Entry 3KVJ (X-ray diffraction, 1.94 A resolution); this record covers chain A.

[Chain A]
Molecule: Dihydroorotate dehydrogenase, mitochondrial
Organism: Homo sapiens
Notes: EC 1.3.5.2
UniProt: Q02127 (PYRD_HUMAN); residues 30-396 here correspond to UniProt positions 29-395 (UniProt number = residue number - 1)
Amino-acid sequence (390 residues; numbered 7 to 396; the number before each row is that of its first residue):
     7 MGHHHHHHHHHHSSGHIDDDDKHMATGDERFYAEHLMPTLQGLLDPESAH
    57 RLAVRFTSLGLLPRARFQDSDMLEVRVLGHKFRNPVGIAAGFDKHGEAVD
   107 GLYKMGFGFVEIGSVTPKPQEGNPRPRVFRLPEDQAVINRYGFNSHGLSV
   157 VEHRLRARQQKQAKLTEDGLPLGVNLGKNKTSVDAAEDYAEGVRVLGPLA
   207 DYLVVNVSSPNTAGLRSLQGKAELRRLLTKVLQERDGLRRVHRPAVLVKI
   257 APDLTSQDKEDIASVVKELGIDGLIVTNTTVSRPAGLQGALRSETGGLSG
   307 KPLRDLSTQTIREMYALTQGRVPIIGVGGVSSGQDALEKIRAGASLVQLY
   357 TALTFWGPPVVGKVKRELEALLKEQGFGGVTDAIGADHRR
Not modelled in the structure: 7-32, 40
Sequence notes: expression tag (7-29)
Swiss-Prot annotation at these positions:
  - active site: Ser215 (Nucleophile)
  - binding site (FMN): Ala96 to Lys100, Ser120, Asn181, Asn212, Lys255, Thr283, Gly306, Gly335, Tyr356, Thr357
  - binding site (substrate): Lys100, Asn145 to Phe149, Asn212 to Asn217, Asn284, Thr285
Residues lining bound ligands:
  - 1X5 (2-[(cyclopropylcarbonyl)amino]-5-[methyl(pyridin-3-ylmethyl)amino]benzoic acid): Met43, Leu46, Gln47, Pro52, Ala55, His56, Ala59, Thr63, Leu68, Phe98, Met111, Val134, Arg136, Val143, Tyr147, Tyr356, Leu359, Thr360, Gly363, Pro364
  - undecylamine-N,N-dimethyl-N-oxide (DET): Glu53, His56, Arg57, Lys100, His101, Pro125, Gln126, Glu127, Arg133, Tyr147, Asn150, Ser151, His152
  - dihydroorotic acid (DOR; (4S)-2,6-dioxohexahydropyrimidine-4-carboxylic acid): Lys100, Asn145, Arg146, Tyr147, Gly148, Phe149, Asn150, Asn212, Ser215, Pro216, Asn217, Asn284, Thr285
  - FMN (flavin mononucleotide): Ala95, Ala96, Gly97, Lys100, Gly119, Ser120, Val143, Asn145, Tyr147, Phe149, Asn181, Asn212, Lys255, Thr283, Asn284, Thr285, Ser305, Gly306, Leu309, Val333, Gly334, Gly335, Val336, Gln354, Leu355, Tyr356, Thr357

[Overview]
Chain A binds flavin mononucleotide, dihydroorotic acid, undecylamine-N,N-dimethyl-N-oxide and compound 1X5.
From UniProt: active-site residue Ser215, 14 FMN-binding residues and 14 substrate-binding residues.
Chain A is Dihydroorotate dehydrogenase, mitochondrial (Homo sapiens); the structure, Crystal Structure of
Human Dihydroorotate Dehydrogenase (DHODH) with Amino-Benzoic Acid Inhibitor 105 at 1.94A Resolution, was
determined by X-ray diffraction, deposited together with 3KVK, 3KVL and 3KVM.
